Entry 8ASD (electron microscopy, 2.60 A resolution); this record covers chains A and G of the 5 polymer chains in the assembly.

Chain A:
Protein: RNA-directed RNA polymerase
Organism: SFTS virus AH12
Notes: EC 2.7.7.48
UniProtKB: U3GU88 (U3GU88_SFTS); residue numbers follow UniProt; this construct covers 1-2084
Amino-acid sequence (2084 residues; numbered 1 to 2084; the number before each row is that of its first residue):
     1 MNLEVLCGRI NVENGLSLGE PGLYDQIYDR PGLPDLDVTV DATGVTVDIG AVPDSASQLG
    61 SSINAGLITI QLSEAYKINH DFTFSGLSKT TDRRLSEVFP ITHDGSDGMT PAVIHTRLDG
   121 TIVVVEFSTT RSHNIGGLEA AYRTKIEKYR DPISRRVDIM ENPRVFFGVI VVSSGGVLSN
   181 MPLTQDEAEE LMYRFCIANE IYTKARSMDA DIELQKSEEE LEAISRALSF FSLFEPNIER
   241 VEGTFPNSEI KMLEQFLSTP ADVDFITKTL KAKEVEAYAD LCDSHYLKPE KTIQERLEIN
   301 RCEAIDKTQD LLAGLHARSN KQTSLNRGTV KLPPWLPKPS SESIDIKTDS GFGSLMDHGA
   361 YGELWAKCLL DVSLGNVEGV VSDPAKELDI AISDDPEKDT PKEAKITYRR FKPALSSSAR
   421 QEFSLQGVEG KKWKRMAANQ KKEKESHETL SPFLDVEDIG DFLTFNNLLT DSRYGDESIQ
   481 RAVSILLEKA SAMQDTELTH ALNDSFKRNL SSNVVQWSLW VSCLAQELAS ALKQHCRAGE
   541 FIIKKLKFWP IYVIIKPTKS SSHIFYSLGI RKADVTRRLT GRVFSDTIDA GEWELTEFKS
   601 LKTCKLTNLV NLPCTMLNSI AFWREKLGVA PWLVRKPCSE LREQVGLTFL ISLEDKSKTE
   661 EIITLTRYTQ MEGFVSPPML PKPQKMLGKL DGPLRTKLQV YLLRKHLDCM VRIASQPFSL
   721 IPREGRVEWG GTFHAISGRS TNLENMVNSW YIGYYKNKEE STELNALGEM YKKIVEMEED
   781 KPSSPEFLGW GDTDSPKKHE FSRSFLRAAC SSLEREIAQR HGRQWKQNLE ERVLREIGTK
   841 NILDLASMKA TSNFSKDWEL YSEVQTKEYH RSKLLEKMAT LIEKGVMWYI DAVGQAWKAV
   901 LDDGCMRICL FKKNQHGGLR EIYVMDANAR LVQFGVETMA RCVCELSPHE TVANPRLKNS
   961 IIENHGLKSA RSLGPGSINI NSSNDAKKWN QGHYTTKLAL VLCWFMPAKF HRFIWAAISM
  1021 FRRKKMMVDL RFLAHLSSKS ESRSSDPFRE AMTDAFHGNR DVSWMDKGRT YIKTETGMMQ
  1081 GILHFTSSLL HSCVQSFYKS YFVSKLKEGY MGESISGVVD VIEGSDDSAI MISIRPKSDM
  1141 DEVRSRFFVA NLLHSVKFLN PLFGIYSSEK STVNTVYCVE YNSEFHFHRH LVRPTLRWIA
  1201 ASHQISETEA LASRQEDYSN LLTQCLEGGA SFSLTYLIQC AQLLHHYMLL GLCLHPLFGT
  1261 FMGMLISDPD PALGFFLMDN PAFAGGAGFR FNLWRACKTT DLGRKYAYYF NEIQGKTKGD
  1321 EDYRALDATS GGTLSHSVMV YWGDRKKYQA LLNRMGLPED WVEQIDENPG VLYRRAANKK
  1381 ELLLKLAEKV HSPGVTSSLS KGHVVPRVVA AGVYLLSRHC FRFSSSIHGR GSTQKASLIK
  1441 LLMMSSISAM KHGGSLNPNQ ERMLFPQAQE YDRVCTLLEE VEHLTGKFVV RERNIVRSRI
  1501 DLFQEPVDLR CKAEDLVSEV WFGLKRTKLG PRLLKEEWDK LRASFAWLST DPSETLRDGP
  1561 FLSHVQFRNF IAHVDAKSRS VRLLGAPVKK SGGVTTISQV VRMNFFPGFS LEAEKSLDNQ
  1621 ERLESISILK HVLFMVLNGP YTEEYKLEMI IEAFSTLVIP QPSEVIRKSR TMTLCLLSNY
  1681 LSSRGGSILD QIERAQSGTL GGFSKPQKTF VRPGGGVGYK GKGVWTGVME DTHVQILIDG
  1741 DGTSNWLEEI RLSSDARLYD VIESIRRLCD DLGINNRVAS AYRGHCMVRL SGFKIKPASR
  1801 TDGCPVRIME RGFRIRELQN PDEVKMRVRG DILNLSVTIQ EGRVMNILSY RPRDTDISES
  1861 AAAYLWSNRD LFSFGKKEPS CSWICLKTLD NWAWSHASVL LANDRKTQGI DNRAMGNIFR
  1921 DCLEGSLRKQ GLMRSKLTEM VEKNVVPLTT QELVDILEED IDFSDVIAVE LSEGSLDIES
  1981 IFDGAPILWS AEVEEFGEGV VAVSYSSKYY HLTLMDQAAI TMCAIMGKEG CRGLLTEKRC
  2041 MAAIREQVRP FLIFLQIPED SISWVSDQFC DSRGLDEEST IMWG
Unresolved in the structure: 1589-1593, 1613-1624, 1810-1823, 1858-2084
Construct notes: engineered mutation Ala112 (Asp in U3GU88)
Bound ions: Mg2+ site 1: Glu126 (shared with 1 residue of chain E); Mg2+ site 2: Asp985, Asp1126, Asp1127 (together with 2KH) (shared with C13(G) of chain G); Mg2+ site 3: Asp985, Ala986, Asp1126 (together with 2KH)
Ligand contacts: 2KH (5'-O-[(S)-hydroxy{[(S)-hydroxy(phosphonooxy)phosphoryl]amino}phosphoryl]uridine): Lys913, Arg920, Asp985, Ala986, Lys987, Lys988, Trp989, Asn990, Met1078, Gln1080, Gly1081, Ser1125, Asp1126, Ser1168, Lys1170
From the paper describing this entry:
  - conformationally variable residues (domain motion, loop rearrangement, side-chain flip): Asn134 to Ile159, Arg1197, Thr1333 to Val1340
  - binding site for the 26-nt RNA strand: Lys405, Tyr408, Arg410, Glu527, Lys533, Gln534, Lys544, Leu1254, Pro1256, Tyr1341, Val1413, Tyr1414, Arg1418, His1573
  - binding site for the 20-nt RNA strand: Tyr76, Thr110, Glu126, Thr129, Arg131, Ser132, Tyr149, Arg832, Arg1532
  - Mg2+ coordination: Glu126
  - specificity-determining residues: Tyr76

Chain G:
Molecule: 26-nt RNA strand
Sequence (26 nucleotides; numbered -6 to 19; the number before each row is that of its first residue; numbers below 1 keep their minus sign (A-6 is residue -6)):
    -6 ACACAAAGAC CGCCCAGACC UUUUUU
Unresolved in the structure: -6 to 4, 14-19
Bound ions: Mg2+: C13 (together with 2KH) (shared with Asp985(A), Asp1126(A), Asp1127(A) of chain A)

How chain A and chain G interact:
Contacting residue pairs - 26 pairs, chain A then chain G:
  Tyr754(A) with C12(G), hydrogen bond to the phosphate
  Lys758(A) with A11(G), salt bridge to the phosphate
  Met848(A) with C7(G), phosphate contact
  Lys913(A) with C13(G), base contact
  His1084(A) with C13(G), base contact
  Ser1125(A) with C13(G), hydrogen bond to the sugar
  Asp1126(A) with C13(G), phosphate contact
  Asp1127(A) with C13(G), sugar contact
  Asn1182(A) with C12(G), sugar contact; C13(G), sugar contact
  Ser1183(A) with C13(G), phosphate contact
  Arg1197(A) with A11(G), hydrogen bond to the phosphate; C12(G), salt bridge to the phosphate
  Trp1198(A) with G10(G), sugar contact; A11(G), hydrogen bond to the sugar
  Ala1201(A) with G10(G), phosphate contact
  Gln1204(A) with G10(G), hydrogen bond to the phosphate
  Leu1221(A) with A9(G), sugar contact
  Gln1224(A) with G10(G), hydrogen bond to the sugar
  Lys1389(A) with C6(G), hydrogen bond to the phosphate; C7(G), salt bridge to the phosphate
  Gly1394(A) with C7(G), sugar contact
  Val1395(A) with C6(G), sugar contact; C7(G), sugar contact
  Ser1398(A) with C7(G), phosphate contact; C8(G), hydrogen bond to the phosphate
Also at the interface, not in a pair above, chain A (22 interface residues in all): Tyr751, Ser847

In short:
22 residues of chain A and 8 residues of chain G are in contact, with 8 hydrogen bonds and 3 salt bridges.
Polar contacts include Ser1125(A)-C13(G), Trp1198(A)-A11(G) and Gln1224(A)-G10(G). From the paper: a binding
site for the 26-nt RNA strand at Lys405(A), Tyr408(A) and Arg410(A) among others; a binding site for the 20-nt
RNA strand at Tyr76(A), Thr110(A) and Glu126(A) among others.
Here chain A is RNA-directed RNA polymerase (SFTS virus AH12) and chain G is a 26-nt RNA strand. Entry 8ASD
(Structure of the SFTSV L protein stalled at late elongation [LATE-ELONGATION]) was determined by electron
microscopy, deposited together with 8AS6, 8AS7, 8ASB and 8ASG.
